Entry 3RSF (X-ray diffraction, 2.30 A resolution); this record covers chains A and B.

# Chain A
Protein: Putative uncharacterized protein
Organism: Thermotoga maritima
Notes: EC 4.2.1.93
UniProt: Q9X024 (Q9X024_THEMA); residues 1-490 here = UniProt positions 1-490
Sequence (502 residues; row label = number of the first residue in the row; numbers below 1 keep their minus sign (Met-11 is residue -11)):
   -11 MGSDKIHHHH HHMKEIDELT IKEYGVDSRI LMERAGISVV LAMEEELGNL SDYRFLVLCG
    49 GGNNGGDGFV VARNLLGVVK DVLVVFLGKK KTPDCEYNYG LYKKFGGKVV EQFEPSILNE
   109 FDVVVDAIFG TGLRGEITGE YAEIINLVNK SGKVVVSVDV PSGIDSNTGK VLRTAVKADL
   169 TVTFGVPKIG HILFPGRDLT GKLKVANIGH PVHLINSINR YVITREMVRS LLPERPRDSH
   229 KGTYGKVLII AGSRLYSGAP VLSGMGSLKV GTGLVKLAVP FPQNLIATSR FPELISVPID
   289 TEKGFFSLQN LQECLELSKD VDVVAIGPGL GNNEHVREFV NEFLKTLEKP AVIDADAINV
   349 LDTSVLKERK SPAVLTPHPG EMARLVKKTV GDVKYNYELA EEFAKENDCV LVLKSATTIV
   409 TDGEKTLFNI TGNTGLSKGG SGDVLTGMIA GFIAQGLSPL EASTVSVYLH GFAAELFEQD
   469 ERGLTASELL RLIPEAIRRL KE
Unresolved in the structure: -11 to -1, 490
Sequence notes: expression tag (-11 to 0)
Ion coordination: K+: Asn52, Asp114, Phe117, Val146, Val148, Ser150
Residues lining bound ligands: bis(adenosine)-5'-tetraphosphate (B4P): Gly50, Asn51, Asn52, Gly53, Lys78, Thr80, Phe117, Gly118, Thr119, Gly120, Leu121, Arg122, Gly123, Glu124, Ile125, Tyr129
UniProt features mapped onto this chain:
  - region: Asn51 to Asp55 (NADPHX 1), Gly118 to Glu124 (NADPHX 1), His366 to Arg372 (NADPHX 2)
  - binding site (K(+)): Asn52, Asp114, Ser150
  - binding site ((6S)-NADPHX): Tyr129, Asp147, Gly317, Asp431
  - binding site (ADP): Lys402 to Thr406, Asn421 to Gly430

# Chain B
Protein: Unknown peptide, probably from expression host
Organism: Escherichia coli
Sequence (7 residues; row label = number of the first residue in the row):
     1 AAWLFEA

# Interface between chain A and chain B
Contacting residue pairs (16; chain A residue first):
  Arg22(A) with Trp3(B)
  Ser26(A) with Leu4(B); Phe5(B)
  Leu29(A) with Leu4(B), hydrophobic
  Ala30(A) with Phe5(B), hydrophobic
  Glu33(A) with Phe5(B)
  Leu191(A) with Ala7(B)
  Lys192(A) with Phe5(B); Glu6(B)
  Val193(A) with Leu4(B); Phe5(B); Glu6(B), hydrogen bond (backbone-backbone)
  Ala194(A) with Leu4(B); Phe5(B), hydrophobic
  Asn195(A) with Trp3(B), hydrogen bond (side chain-backbone); Leu4(B), hydrogen bond (backbone-backbone)
Other interface residues (no listed pair), chain A (11 interface residues in all): Val170

# In short
The interface between chain A and chain B involves 11 residues on one side and 5 on the other; the contacts
include 3 hydrogen bonds. Polar pairs include Asn195(A)-Trp3(B), Val193(A)-Glu6(B) and Asn195(A)-Leu4(B).
Chain A binds bis(adenosine)-5'-tetraphosphate.
Here chain A is Putative uncharacterized protein (Thermotoga maritima) and chain B is Unknown peptide,
probably from expression host (Escherichia coli). Entry 3RSF (Crystal structure of tm0922, a fusion of a
domain of unknown function and ADP/ATP-dependent NAD(P)H-hydrate dehydratase ...) was determined by X-ray
diffraction, deposited together with 3RRE, 3RRF, 3RRJ, 3RS8, 3RS9, 3RSG and 12 further entries.
